5HFM - chains A and B of the 3 polymer chains in the assembly; structure by X-ray diffraction, 2.30 A resolution.

== Chain A (and B) ==
Molecule: Envelope glycoprotein gp160, gp41 CHR region
Organism: Human immunodeficiency virus 1
Notes: chain B of this document is another copy of the same molecule, construct and numbering; everything in this record applies to it too
Reference sequence: Q70626 (ENV_HV1LW); residues 539-581 carry their UniProt numbers (43 of 78 residues fall inside the UniProt entry; the rest is not from it)
Chain sequence (82 residues; numbered 535 to 656; 40 numbers in that range are skipped by the numbering (no residue carries them; nothing is unmodelled there); the number before each row is that of its first residue):
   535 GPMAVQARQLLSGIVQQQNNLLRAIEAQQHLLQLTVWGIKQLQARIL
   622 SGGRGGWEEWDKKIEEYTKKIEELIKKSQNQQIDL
Disordered / not traced: 535-537, 581, 622 (chain B: 535-537, 581, 622-624)
Sequence notes: expression tag (535-538)
UniProt features mapped onto this chain:
  - region: Lys-574 to Leu-581 (Immunosuppression)
From the paper describing this entry:
  - contacts within the chain: Val-549/Ile-654 (hydrophobic contact), Asn-553/Asp-655
  - conformationally variable residues (side-chain flip): Gln-653, Asp-655, Leu-656

== How chain A and chain B interact ==
Contacting residue pairs (47):
  Leu-545(A) / Leu-544(B)  hydrophobic
  Leu-545(A) / Leu-545(B)  hydrophobic
  Ile-548(A) / Ile-548(B)  hydrophobic
  Val-549(A) / Ile-548(B)  hydrophobic
  Gln-552(A) / Ile-548(B)
  Gln-552(A) / Gln-551(B)  hydrogen bond
  Gln-552(A) / Gln-552(B)
  Leu-556(A) / Leu-555(B)  hydrophobic
  Ile-559(A) / Leu-555(B)
  Ile-559(A) / Ile-559(B)  hydrophobic
  Ile-559(A) / Gln-562(B)  hydrogen bond (backbone-side chain)
  Gln-562(A) / Gln-562(B)
  Gln-563(A) / Gln-562(B)  hydrogen bond
  Gln-563(A) / Leu-565(B)
  Leu-566(A) / Gln-562(B)
  Leu-566(A) / Leu-565(B)  hydrophobic
  Leu-566(A) / Thr-569(B)
  Gln-567(A) / Leu-565(B)
  Val-570(A) / Thr-569(B)
  Ile-573(A) / Thr-569(B)
  Ile-573(A) / Ile-573(B)  hydrophobic
  Ile-573(A) / Leu-576(B)
  Leu-576(A) / Leu-576(B)  hydrophobic
  Ile-580(A) / Leu-576(B)  hydrophobic
  Ile-580(A) / Ile-580(B)  hydrophobic
  Trp-628(A) / Trp-571(B)
  Trp-628(A) / Gly-572(B)
  Trp-628(A) / Gln-575(B)
  Trp-631(A) / Leu-568(B)  hydrogen bond (side chain-backbone)
  Lys-634(A) / Leu-568(B)
  Ile-635(A) / Leu-565(B)  hydrophobic
  Ile-635(A) / Leu-568(B)  hydrophobic
  Tyr-638(A) / His-564(B)
  Thr-639(A) / Leu-565(B)
  Ile-642(A) / Ala-561(B)  hydrophobic
  Ile-642(A) / Gln-562(B)
  Ile-642(A) / Leu-565(B)  hydrophobic
  Leu-645(A) / Arg-557(B)
  Leu-645(A) / Ala-558(B)
  Lys-648(A) / Asn-554(B)
  Lys-648(A) / Arg-557(B)
  Ser-649(A) / Gln-551(B)  hydrogen bond (backbone-side chain)
  Ser-649(A) / Asn-554(B)
  Gln-652(A) / Gly-547(B)  hydrogen bond (side chain-backbone)
  Gln-652(A) / Gln-551(B)
  Gln-653(A) / Gln-551(B)
  Ile-654(A) / Leu-544(B)  hydrophobic
Other interface residues (no listed pair), chain A (31 interface residues in all): Leu-555, Thr-569, Gln-577, Lys-641
Other interface residues (no listed pair), chain B (25 interface residues in all): Gln-550, Leu-566
From the paper, about this interface:
  - interface residues, chain A: Ile-548(A)

== Summary ==
Chain A and chain B form an interface of 31 and 25 residues respectively, with 6 hydrogen bonds. Polar pairs
include Gln-552(A)/Gln-551(B), Ile-559(A)/Gln-562(B) and Gln-563(A)/Gln-562(B). The paper reports the
interface residue Ile-548(A); conformational variability at Gln-653(A), Asp-655(A) and Leu-656(A).
Both chains are Envelope glycoprotein gp160, gp41 CHR region (Human immunodeficiency virus 1). Entry 5HFM
(Gp41-targeting HIV-1 fusion inhibitors with hook-like Ile-Asp-Leu tail) was determined by X-ray diffraction,
deposited together with 5HFL.
